PDB entry 9FMZ | electron microscopy, 3.60 A resolution | chains C and A of the 5 polymer chains in the assembly

Chain C:
Protein: Cellulose biosynthesis protein BcsG
From: Escherichia coli
Chain sequence (536 residues; row label = number of the first residue in the row):
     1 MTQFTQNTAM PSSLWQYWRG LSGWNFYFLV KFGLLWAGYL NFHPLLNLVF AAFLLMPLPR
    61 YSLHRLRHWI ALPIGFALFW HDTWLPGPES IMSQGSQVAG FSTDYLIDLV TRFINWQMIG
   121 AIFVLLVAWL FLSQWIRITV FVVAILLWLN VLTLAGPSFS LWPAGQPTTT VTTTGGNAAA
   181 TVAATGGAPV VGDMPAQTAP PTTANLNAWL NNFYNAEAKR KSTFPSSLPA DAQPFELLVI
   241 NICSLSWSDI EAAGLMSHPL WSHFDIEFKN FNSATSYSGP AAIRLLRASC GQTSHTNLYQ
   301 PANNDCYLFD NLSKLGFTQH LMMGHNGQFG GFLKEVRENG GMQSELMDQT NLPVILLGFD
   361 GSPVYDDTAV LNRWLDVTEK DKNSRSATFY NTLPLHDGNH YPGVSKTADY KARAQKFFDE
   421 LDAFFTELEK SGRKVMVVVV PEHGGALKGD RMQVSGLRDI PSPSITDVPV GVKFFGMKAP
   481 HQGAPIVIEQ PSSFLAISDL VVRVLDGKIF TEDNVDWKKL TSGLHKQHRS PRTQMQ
Not modelled in the structure: 1-11, 156-536

Chain A:
Protein: Cellulose synthase catalytic subunit [UDP-forming]
From: Escherichia coli
Notes: EC 2.4.1.12; engineered mutation(s): HA-FLAG tagged
Chain sequence (908 residues; each row starts with the number of its first residue):
     1 MSILTRWLLI PPVNARLIGR YRDYRRHGAS AFSATLGCFW MILAWIFIPL EHPRWQRIRA
    61 EHKNLYPHIN ASRPRPLDPV RYLIQTCWLL IGASRKETPK PRRRAFSGLQ NIRGRYHQWM
   121 NELPERVSHK TQHLDEKKEL GHLSAGARRL ILGIIVTFSL ILALICVTQP FNPLAQFIFL
   181 MLLWGVALIV RRMPGRFSAL MLIVLSLTVS CRYIWWRYTS TLNWDDPVSL VCGLILLFAE
   241 TYAWIVLVLG YFQVVWPLNR QPVPLPKDMS LWPSVDIFVP TYNEDLNVVK NTIYASLGID
   301 WPKDKLNIWI LDDGGREEFR QFAQNVGVKY IARTTHEHAK AGNINNALKY AKGEFVSIFD
   361 CDHVPTRSFL QMTMGWFLKE KQLAMMQTPH HFFSPDPFER NLGRFRKTPN EGTLFYGLVQ
   421 DGNDMWDATF FCGSCAVIRR KPLDEIGGIA VETVTEDAHT SLRLHRRGYT SAYMRIPQAA
   481 GLATESLSAH IGQRIRWARG MVQIFRLDNP LTGKGLKFAQ RLCYVNAMFH FLSGIPRLIF
   541 LTAPLAFLLL HAYIIYAPAL MIALFVLPHM IHASLTNSKI QGKYRHSFWS EIYETVLAWY
   601 IAPPTLVALI NPHKGKFNVT AKGGLVEEEY VDWVISRPYI FLVLLNLVGV AVGIWRYFYG
   661 PPTEMLTVVV SMVWVFYNLI VLGGAVAVSV ESKQVRRSHR VEMTMPAAIA REDGHLFSCT
   721 VQDFSDGGLG IKINGQAQIL EGQKVNLLLK RGQQEYVFPT QVARVMGNEV GLKLMPLTTQ
   781 QHIDFVQCTF ARADTWALWQ DSYPEDKPLE SLLDILKLGF RGYRHLAEFA PSSVKGIFRV
   841 LTSLVSWVVS FIPRRPERSE TAQPSDQALA QQGSARSSGR TGLEFEEFYP YDVPDYAADY
   901 KDDDDKRS
Not modelled in the structure: 95-104, 137-139, 611-630, 856-908
Ligand contacts:
  - c-di-GMP (C2E; 9,9'-[(2R,3R,3aS,5S,7aR,9R,10R,10aS,12S,14aR)-3,5,10,12-tetrahydroxy-5,12-dioxidooctahydro-2H,7H-difuro[3,2-d:3',2'-j][1,3,7,9,2,8]tetraoxadiphosphacyclododecine-2,9-diyl]bis(2-amino-1,9-dihydro-6H-purin-6-one)), molecule 1: Lys693, Gln694, Val695, Arg696, Arg700, Arg764, Met766
  - c-di-GMP (C2E), molecule 2: Val695, Arg696, Arg697, Ser698, Arg700, Asp723, Ser725, Gly727, Gly728, Leu729, Gly730, Ala763, Arg764, Val770, Gly771, Leu772, Lys773

Chain C / chain A interface:
Residue-residue contacts (14; chain C residue first):
  Trp15(C) - Val13(A)  hydrophobic
  Trp15(C) - Arg16(A)
  Ser133(C) - Pro49(A)
  Ser133(C) - Arg54(A)  hydrogen bond
  Gln134(C) - Ile48(A)
  Gln134(C) - Pro49(A)
  Gln134(C) - Arg54(A)
  Gln134(C) - Trp55(A)  hydrogen bond (backbone-side chain)
  Trp135(C) - Trp55(A)  hydrophobic
  Trp135(C) - Thr86(A)
  Arg137(C) - Phe47(A)  hydrogen bond (backbone-backbone)
  Arg137(C) - Pro49(A)
  Arg137(C) - Glu51(A)  salt bridge
  Val140(C) - Ile46(A)
Also at the interface, not in a pair above, chain C (9 interface residues in all): Arg19, Leu130, Ile136
Also at the interface, not in a pair above, chain A (13 interface residues in all): His52, Leu89, Leu90

Overview:
Chain C and chain A form an interface of 9 and 13 residues respectively, with 3 hydrogen bonds and 1 salt
bridge. Polar pairs include Arg137(C)-Glu51(A), Ser133(C)-Arg54(A) and Gln134(C)-Trp55(A). Bound to chain A:
c-di-GMP.
Chain C is Cellulose biosynthesis protein BcsG and chain A is Cellulose synthase catalytic subunit
[UDP-forming], both from Escherichia coli; the structure, Cryo-EM structure of the c-di-GMP-bound
synthase:pEtN transferase complex (BcsA-Bct-G3) from the E. coli cellulose secretion macrocomplex, was
determined by electron microscopy, deposited together with 9FMV, 9FNN, 9FO7, 9FP0 and 9FP2.
